PDB entry 8F5O | electron microscopy, 3.50 A resolution | chains B and C of the 6 polymer chains in the assembly

== Chain B ==
Protein: Intraflagellar transport protein 122B, putative
Source organism: Leishmania tarentolae
UniProtKB: A0A640KAU8 (A0A640KAU8_LEITA); residue numbers follow UniProt; this construct covers 1-1247
Chain sequence (1247 residues; row label = number of the first residue in the row):
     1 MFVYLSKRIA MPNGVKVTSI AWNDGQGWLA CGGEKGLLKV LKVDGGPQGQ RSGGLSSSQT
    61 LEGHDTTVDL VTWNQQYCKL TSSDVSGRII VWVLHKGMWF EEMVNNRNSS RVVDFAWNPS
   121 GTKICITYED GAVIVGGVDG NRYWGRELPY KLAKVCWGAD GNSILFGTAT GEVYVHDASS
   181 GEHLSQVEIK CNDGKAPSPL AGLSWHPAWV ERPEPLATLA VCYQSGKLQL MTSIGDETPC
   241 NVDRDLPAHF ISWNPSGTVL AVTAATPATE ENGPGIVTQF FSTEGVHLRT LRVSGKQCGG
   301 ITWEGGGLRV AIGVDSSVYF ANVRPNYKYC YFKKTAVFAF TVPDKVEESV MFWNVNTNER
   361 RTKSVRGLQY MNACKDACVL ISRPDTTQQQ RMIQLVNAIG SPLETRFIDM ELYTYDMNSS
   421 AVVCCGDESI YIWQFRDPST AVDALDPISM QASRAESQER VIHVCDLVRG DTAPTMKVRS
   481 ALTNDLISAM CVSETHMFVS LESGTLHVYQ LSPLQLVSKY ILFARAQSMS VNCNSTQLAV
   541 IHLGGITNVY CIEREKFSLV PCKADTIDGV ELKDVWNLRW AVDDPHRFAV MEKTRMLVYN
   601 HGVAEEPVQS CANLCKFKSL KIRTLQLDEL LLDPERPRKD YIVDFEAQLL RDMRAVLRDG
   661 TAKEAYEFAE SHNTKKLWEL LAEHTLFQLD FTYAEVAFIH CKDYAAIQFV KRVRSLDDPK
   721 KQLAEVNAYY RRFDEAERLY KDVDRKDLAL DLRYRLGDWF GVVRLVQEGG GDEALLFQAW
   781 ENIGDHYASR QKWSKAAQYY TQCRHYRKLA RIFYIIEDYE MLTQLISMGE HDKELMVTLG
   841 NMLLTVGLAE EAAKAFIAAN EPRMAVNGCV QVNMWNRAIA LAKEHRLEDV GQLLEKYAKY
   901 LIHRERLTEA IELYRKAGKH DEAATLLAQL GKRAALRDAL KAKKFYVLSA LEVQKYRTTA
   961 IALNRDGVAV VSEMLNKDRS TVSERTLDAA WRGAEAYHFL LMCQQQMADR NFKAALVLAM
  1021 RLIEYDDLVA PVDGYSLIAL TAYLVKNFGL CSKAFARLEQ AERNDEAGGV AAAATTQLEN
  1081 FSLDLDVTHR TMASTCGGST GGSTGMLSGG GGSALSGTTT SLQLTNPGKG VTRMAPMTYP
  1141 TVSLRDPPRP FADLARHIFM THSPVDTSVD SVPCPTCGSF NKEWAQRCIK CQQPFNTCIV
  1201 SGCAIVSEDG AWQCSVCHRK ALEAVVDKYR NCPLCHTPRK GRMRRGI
Unresolved in the structure: 770-773, 962-984, 1068-1147, 1242-1247
Metal / ion sites: Zn2+ site 1: Cys-1174, Cys-1177, Cys-1188, Cys-1191; Zn2+ site 2: Cys-1214, Cys-1217, Cys-1232, Cys-1235

== Chain C ==
Protein: Intraflagellar transport protein 122 homolog
Source organism: Leishmania tarentolae
UniProtKB: A0A640KU89 (A0A640KU89_LEITA); numbering as in UniProt (aligned over 1-1292)
Chain sequence (1292 residues; numbered 1 to 1292; the number before each row is that of its first residue):
     1 MHTSVRWSET ADAVKGIRPP VNSLCYSPSG DYVVASCGVR VLVYAASTGT LLHSLMGHQD
    61 TIYCVDYSSD GKNFASGGAD RTVIVWSSQG EGIVKYQHTE AIQALAHNPT SSQLASVSSV
   121 DWGIWSPEQP KVSKYSLPSK GLCAAWTPNG KTLAIGMLDG TVMMLSKTSE EKVIIRRPAP
   181 VWALAFTPLR ENGIDVLAIG SWDQRLSFYN LSGTAVGRER ELDFDPCSVS YFNDGEYILL
   241 SGSDHKVTLF TKDGNRLIEL ASADDWIWSA RQRPRQKQFC YGTNDGTISC IDITISTVHT
   301 IYDDQYVFRK DMTNLVVHQL LVDRKMVIPC NEYVQKIATF LDKLAVQLQE RVIVFEFFYD
   361 DDRTMRYQDI AQIRRRLECS LLCVTTGAII VSNDKRITMY DFQGNKRREW SMESPVQLMK
   421 VVGGMEGREI LLVGLNGGQV MKVFVDNPFP TLLHKGTAPV KSAELSSSRS RLAVIDSTNT
   481 LQVLELGEKN ELLFSEDNVT AVAFNIDVDD NIAFTTGDNT LHIKTGSLPA YQQAVRGIVV
   541 GFKANHVFNL HYSNMMVLDV PHAHALYKYV EMRDFDRAYE VACLGVADAD WKMLGLHAMS
   601 QLRLDIARKA FTHIQDTKLV ELLKSLELRR RQSGAEDGLS LTLGKASGTP DTVEGPENKG
   661 YGSTNGELAA ARVAAKDSVL YGSILAFQGK YNDAARQFMK TGCELKAVEM YCDLKMWDNA
   721 KKICTDEKVL KDLIRQQARW AEESQNFVEA ASLYESCGDY AKAIGMMGQA GQVEKLMKMC
   781 RSLPTSEVTL ITECANFFRK HNAIPFAIEA YEKVQDHQAL IGIYVAKGDW RNAFTILEKT
   841 PTLAREVYVP WATWLADNDK FDEALEAFRA AKWPKEAMRL METLATNSVT CRKFRDAAFY
   901 YIHLAEEYGR FEETEKPTDV EKAARIRRSK ECVRRADIYY AFSGVYAHTT QPLPYNELSL
   961 FRTAKYLFGM CAESAIPINV GKGAILYTLS RIANRLEMVR TARAVFEKLQ GVILPVSMME
  1021 QVDIETLLVR SKPVKDRDEL LDRCFRCNQL IAQLPMAGDR CPNCFHPCVR SFVNFECLPL
  1081 VEFVLADELT DEEAERIIVS GVGRRRSADD ENSKDHSDGA DAKAKEWKSD NGANVISFDD
  1141 GNIDYEIDQQ LVAMGRSKAA ANKGNDPFFT QLQYVLRPGR PTATYQPFVA SADILKGFRR
  1201 DEVFIVRPRY GTLPVPNRYY RLMRSDVSVC LCNGCQHFFI AEDYEAECMR GSGCPLCRYR
  1261 PGKQVSRSMK QILFDMETAA AASKTSSAAA AL
Unresolved in the structure: 633-674, 1102-1166, 1287-1292
Metal / ion sites: Zn2+ site 1: Cys-1044, Cys-1047, Cys-1061, Cys-1064; Zn2+ site 2: Cys-1232, Cys-1235, Cys-1254, Cys-1257

== Interface between chain B and chain C ==
Residue-residue contacts (83):
  Lys-333(B) / Asp-588(C)
  Lys-333(B) / Ala-589(C)
  Asn-356(B) / Gln-615(C)  hydrogen bond
  Thr-357(B) / Gln-615(C)
  Arg-361(B) / Gly-585(C)
  Lys-363(B) / Asp-559(C)  salt bridge
  Asp-376(B) / Ala-589(C)
  Asn-397(B) / Ala-587(C)
  Asn-397(B) / Asp-590(C)  hydrogen bond
  Ala-398(B) / Ala-587(C)
  Ile-399(B) / Gly-585(C)
  Ile-399(B) / Val-586(C)
  Ile-399(B) / Ala-587(C)
  Ser-401(B) / Pro-561(C)
  Pro-402(B) / Pro-561(C)
  Leu-403(B) / Tyr-567(C)
  Asp-443(B) / Gln-688(C)
  Ala-444(B) / Leu-596(C)
  Leu-445(B) / Met-593(C)
  Leu-445(B) / Leu-596(C)
  Leu-445(B) / His-597(C)
  Leu-445(B) / Gln-688(C)
  Pro-447(B) / Met-593(C)
  Ser-449(B) / Tyr-567(C)
  Met-450(B) / Tyr-567(C)  hydrophobic
  Met-450(B) / Met-593(C)  hydrophobic
  Met-450(B) / His-597(C)
  Ser-453(B) / Tyr-567(C)
  Arg-454(B) / Glu-571(C)
  Glu-695(B) / Trp-740(C)
  Val-696(B) / Trp-740(C)  hydrophobic
  Ile-699(B) / Asp-713(C)
  Ile-699(B) / Leu-714(C)
  Ile-699(B) / Lys-715(C)
  Lys-702(B) / Tyr-691(C)  hydrogen bond (backbone-side chain)
  Asp-703(B) / Tyr-691(C)
  Tyr-704(B) / Phe-687(C)  hydrophobic
  Tyr-704(B) / Tyr-691(C)  hydrogen bond (backbone-side chain)
  Tyr-704(B) / Met-710(C)  hydrophobic
  Ala-705(B) / Glu-621(C)
  Ala-705(B) / Phe-687(C)  hydrophobic
  Gln-708(B) / Asp-713(C)
  Tyr-729(B) / Thr-617(C)  hydrogen bond (backbone-side chain)
  Arg-731(B) / Gln-615(C)  hydrogen bond (side chain-backbone)
  Arg-731(B) / Asp-616(C)  salt bridge
  Arg-755(B) / Thr-612(C)
  Gly-757(B) / Thr-612(C)
  Ser-789(B) / Cys-583(C)
  Gln-791(B) / Asp-507(C)
  Gln-791(B) / Ala-544(C)
  Trp-793(B) / Asp-507(C)
  Tyr-814(B) / Ser-467(C)
  Tyr-814(B) / Ser-468(C)  hydrogen bond (side chain-backbone)
  Tyr-814(B) / Arg-469(C)  hydrogen bond
  Tyr-819(B) / Gly-424(C)
  Tyr-819(B) / Met-425(C)
  Tyr-819(B) / Arg-469(C)
  Glu-820(B) / Met-425(C)
  Leu-844(B) / Lys-442(C)
  Thr-845(B) / Ile-430(C)
  Thr-845(B) / Lys-442(C)  hydrogen bond (backbone-side chain)
  Thr-845(B) / Arg-469(C)
  Val-846(B) / Gly-424(C)
  Val-846(B) / Arg-428(C)
  Val-846(B) / Ile-430(C)  hydrophobic
  Val-846(B) / Phe-444(C)
  Gly-847(B) / Arg-428(C)  hydrogen bond (backbone-side chain)
  Gly-847(B) / Phe-444(C)
  Leu-848(B) / Arg-428(C)
  Glu-850(B) / Arg-428(C)  salt bridge
  Gln-871(B) / Thr-451(C)  hydrogen bond (backbone-side chain)
  Gln-871(B) / Leu-452(C)  hydrogen bond (side chain-backbone)
  Val-872(B) / Asn-447(C)
  Val-872(B) / Thr-451(C)
  Asn-873(B) / Asn-447(C)  hydrogen bond (backbone-side chain)
  Asn-873(B) / Phe-449(C)  hydrogen bond (side chain-backbone)
  Asn-873(B) / Pro-450(C)  hydrogen bond (side chain-backbone)
  Asn-873(B) / Thr-451(C)
  Met-874(B) / Asn-447(C)  hydrogen bond
  Tyr-900(B) / Phe-449(C)
  Arg-904(B) / Pro-448(C)  hydrogen bond (side chain-backbone)
  Arg-904(B) / Phe-449(C)
  Arg-904(B) / Pro-450(C)
Other interface residues (no listed pair), chain B (67 interface residues in all): Glu-182, Lys-345, Asn-354, Gly-400, Phe-407, Ile-707, Ala-728, Phe-733, Tyr-754, Leu-756, Trp-759, Arg-790, Ile-815, Glu-817, Ala-849, Trp-875, Glu-909
Other interface residues (no listed pair), chain C (58 interface residues in all): Asn-149, Tyr-302, Asp-323, Trp-410, Asp-446, Tyr-531, Ala-534, Asn-545, Val-560, Ala-563, His-564, Leu-584, Lys-609, Lys-624

== Overview ==
The interface between chain B and chain C involves 67 residues on one side and 58 on the other, with 17
hydrogen bonds and 3 salt bridges. Polar contacts include Lys-363(B)/Asp-559(C), Arg-731(B)/Asp-616(C) and
Glu-850(B)/Arg-428(C).
Chain B is Intraflagellar transport protein 122B, putative and chain C is Intraflagellar transport protein 122
homolog, both from Leishmania tarentolae; the structure, Structure of Leishmania tarentolae IFT-A (state 1),
was determined by electron microscopy (same publication as 8F5P).
